Entry 4NA1 (X-ray diffraction, 1.95 A resolution); this record covers chains A and B.

Chain A (and B):
Molecule: Polyketide synthase PksJ
Organism: Bacillus subtilis subsp. subtilis
Notes: EC 2.3.1.-; fragment: Ketosynthase; chain B of this document is another copy of the same molecule, construct and numbering; everything in this record applies to it too
UniProtKB: P40806 (PKSJ_BACSU); residues 1-618 here correspond to UniProt positions 3336-3953 (UniProt number = residue number + 3335)
Sequence (637 residues; numbered -18 to 618; the number before each row is that of its first residue; numbers below 1 keep their minus sign (Gly-18 is residue -18)):
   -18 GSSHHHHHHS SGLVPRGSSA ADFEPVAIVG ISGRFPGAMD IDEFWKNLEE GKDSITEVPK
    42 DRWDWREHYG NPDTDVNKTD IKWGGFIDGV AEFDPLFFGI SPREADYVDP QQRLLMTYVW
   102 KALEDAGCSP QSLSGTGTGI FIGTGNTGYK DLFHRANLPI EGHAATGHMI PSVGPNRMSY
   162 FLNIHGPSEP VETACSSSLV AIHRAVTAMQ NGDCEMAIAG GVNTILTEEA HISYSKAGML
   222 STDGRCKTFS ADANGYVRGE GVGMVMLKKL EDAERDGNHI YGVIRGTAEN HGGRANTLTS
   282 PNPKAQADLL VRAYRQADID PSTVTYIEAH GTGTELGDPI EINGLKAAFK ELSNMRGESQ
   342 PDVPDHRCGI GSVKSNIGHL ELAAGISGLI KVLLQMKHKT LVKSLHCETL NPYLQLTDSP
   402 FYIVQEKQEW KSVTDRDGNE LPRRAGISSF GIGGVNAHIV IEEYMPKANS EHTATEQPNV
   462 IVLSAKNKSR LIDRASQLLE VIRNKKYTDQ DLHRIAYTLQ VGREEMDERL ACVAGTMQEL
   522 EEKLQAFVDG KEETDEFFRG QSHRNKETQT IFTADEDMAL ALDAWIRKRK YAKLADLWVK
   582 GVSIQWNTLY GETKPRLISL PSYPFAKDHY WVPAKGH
Disordered / not traced: -18 to 2, 337-342, 448-456, 615-618 (chain B: -18 to 2, 338-345, 448-457, 533-536, 616-618)
Construct notes: expression tag (-18 to 0)
Swiss-Prot annotation at these positions:
  - active site (For beta-ketoacyl synthase 2 activity): Cys176, His311, His360
Reported in the primary citation:
  - catalytic residues: Cys176
  - catalytic residues: His360 (proposed by the authors, not directly observed)
  - catalytic residues: His311 (by similarity / conservation)

How chain A and chain B interact:
Residue-residue contacts (117):
  Val57(A) - Pro140(B)  hydrophobic
  Asn58(A) - Pro140(B)
  Asn58(A) - Ile141(B)  hydrogen bond (side chain-backbone)
  Asn127(A) - Asn127(B)  hydrogen bond
  Lys131(A) - Asp132(B)  salt bridge
  Lys131(A) - Glu210(B)  salt bridge
  Asp132(A) - Lys131(B)  salt bridge
  His135(A) - His135(B)
  Pro140(A) - Val57(B)  hydrophobic
  Pro140(A) - Asn58(B)
  Ile141(A) - Asn58(B)  hydrogen bond (backbone-side chain)
  Ile141(A) - Glu210(B)
  Ile141(A) - Ile213(B)  hydrophobic
  Ile141(A) - Ser214(B)
  Ile141(A) - Lys217(B)
  Glu142(A) - Ser214(B)  hydrogen bond (backbone-side chain)
  Gly143(A) - Ser214(B)
  Gly143(A) - Lys217(B)
  Gly143(A) - Ala218(B)
  Ala145(A) - Ser214(B)
  Ala146(A) - Ser214(B)  hydrogen bond (backbone-side chain)
  Ala146(A) - Tyr215(B)  hydrophobic
  Met150(A) - Glu210(B)
  Met150(A) - Ala211(B)  hydrophobic
  Met150(A) - Ser214(B)
  Ile151(A) - Glu173(B)
  Ile151(A) - Tyr215(B)
  Pro152(A) - Glu173(B)
  Ser153(A) - Glu173(B)  hydrogen bond
  Ser153(A) - Thr174(B)
  Ser153(A) - Ala175(B)
  Asn157(A) - His272(B)  hydrogen bond (backbone-side chain)
  Asn157(A) - Gly434(B)
  Asn157(A) - Val436(B)
  Arg158(A) - Leu279(B)
  Ser160(A) - His272(B)
  Ser160(A) - Gly274(B)
  Tyr161(A) - His272(B)
  Tyr161(A) - Gly274(B)
  Tyr161(A) - Arg275(B)  hydrogen bond (backbone-side chain)
  Tyr161(A) - Ala276(B)  hydrogen bond (side chain-backbone)
  Tyr161(A) - Asn277(B)
  Tyr161(A) - Thr278(B)
  Tyr161(A) - Leu279(B)
  Phe162(A) - Arg275(B)  hydrogen bond (backbone-side chain)
  Asn164(A) - Gly274(B)
  Asn164(A) - Arg275(B)  hydrogen bond (side chain-backbone)
  Ile165(A) - His272(B)
  Ile165(A) - Gly274(B)
  His166(A) - Asn271(B)
  His166(A) - His272(B)  hydrogen bond (side chain-backbone)
  His166(A) - Gly273(B)
  His166(A) - Gly274(B)
  Gly167(A) - His272(B)
  Pro168(A) - Glu270(B)
  Ser169(A) - His272(B)
  Ser169(A) - Val436(B)
  Glu170(A) - Val181(B)
  Glu170(A) - Glu270(B)
  Pro171(A) - Glu173(B)
  Glu173(A) - Ile151(B)
  Glu173(A) - Pro152(B)
  Glu173(A) - Ser153(B)  hydrogen bond
  Glu173(A) - Pro171(B)
  Thr174(A) - Ser153(B)
  Thr174(A) - Glu170(B)
  Ala175(A) - Ser153(B)
  Val181(A) - Glu170(B)
  His184(A) - Asp194(B)  salt bridge
  Arg185(A) - Arg185(B)
  Arg185(A) - Glu270(B)  salt bridge
  Thr188(A) - Asn192(B)
  Asn192(A) - Thr188(B)
  Asp194(A) - His184(B)  salt bridge
  Glu210(A) - Lys131(B)  salt bridge
  Ala211(A) - Met150(B)  hydrophobic
  Ile213(A) - Ile141(B)  hydrophobic
  Ser214(A) - Ile141(B)
  Ser214(A) - Glu142(B)  hydrogen bond (side chain-backbone)
  Ser214(A) - Gly143(B)
  Ser214(A) - Ala145(B)
  Ser214(A) - Ala146(B)  hydrogen bond (side chain-backbone)
  Ser214(A) - Met150(B)
  Tyr215(A) - Ala146(B)  hydrophobic
  Tyr215(A) - Ile151(B)
  Lys217(A) - Ile141(B)
  Lys217(A) - Gly143(B)
  Ala218(A) - Gly143(B)
  Glu270(A) - Pro168(B)
  Glu270(A) - Glu170(B)
  Glu270(A) - Arg185(B)  salt bridge
  Asn271(A) - His166(B)
  His272(A) - Asn157(B)  hydrogen bond (side chain-backbone)
  His272(A) - Ser160(B)
  His272(A) - Tyr161(B)
  His272(A) - Ile165(B)
  His272(A) - His166(B)  hydrogen bond (backbone-side chain)
  His272(A) - Gly167(B)
  His272(A) - Ser169(B)
  Gly273(A) - His166(B)
  Gly274(A) - Ser160(B)
  Gly274(A) - Tyr161(B)
  Gly274(A) - Asn164(B)
  Gly274(A) - Ile165(B)  hydrogen bond (backbone-backbone)
  Gly274(A) - His166(B)
  Arg275(A) - Tyr161(B)  hydrogen bond (side chain-backbone)
  Arg275(A) - Phe162(B)  hydrogen bond (side chain-backbone)
  Arg275(A) - Asn164(B)  hydrogen bond (backbone-side chain)
  Ala276(A) - Tyr161(B)  hydrogen bond (backbone-side chain)
  Asn277(A) - Tyr161(B)
  Thr278(A) - Tyr161(B)
  Leu279(A) - Arg158(B)
  Leu279(A) - Tyr161(B)
  Lys285(A) - His166(B)
  Gly434(A) - Asn157(B)
  Val436(A) - Asn157(B)
  Val436(A) - Ser169(B)
Interface residues without a listed pair, chain A (65 interface residues in all): Thr147, Val154, Thr280, Asn283, Arg293, Ile433, Gly435
Interface residues without a listed pair, chain B (65 interface residues in all): Thr147, Val154, Thr280, Asn283, Lys285, Arg293, Ile433, Gly435

In short:
Chain A and chain B each contribute 65 residues to their interface, with 22 hydrogen bonds and 8 salt bridges.
Among the polar pairs are Lys131(A)-Asp132(B), Lys131(A)-Glu210(B) and His184(A)-Asp194(B). Curated annotation
(UniProt) lists 3 active-site residues on chain A. The paper reports catalytic residues Cys176(A), His360(A)
and His311(A).
Both chains are Polyketide synthase PksJ (Bacillus subtilis subsp. subtilis). Entry 4NA1 (Crystal Structure of
the second ketosynthase from the bacillaene polyketide synthase) was determined by X-ray diffraction together
with 4NA2 and 4NA3 from the same study.
